Entry 6YA0 (X-ray diffraction, 2.86 A resolution); this record covers chains A and B.

[Chain A (and B)]
Name: Glycoprotein
From: Tomato spotted wilt virus
Notes: chain B of this document is another copy of the same molecule, construct and numbering; everything in this record applies to it too
UniProtKB: A0A3G1GK10 (A0A3G1GK10_TSWV); residues 36-323 here = UniProt positions 36-323
Chain sequence (288 residues; each row starts with the number of its first residue):
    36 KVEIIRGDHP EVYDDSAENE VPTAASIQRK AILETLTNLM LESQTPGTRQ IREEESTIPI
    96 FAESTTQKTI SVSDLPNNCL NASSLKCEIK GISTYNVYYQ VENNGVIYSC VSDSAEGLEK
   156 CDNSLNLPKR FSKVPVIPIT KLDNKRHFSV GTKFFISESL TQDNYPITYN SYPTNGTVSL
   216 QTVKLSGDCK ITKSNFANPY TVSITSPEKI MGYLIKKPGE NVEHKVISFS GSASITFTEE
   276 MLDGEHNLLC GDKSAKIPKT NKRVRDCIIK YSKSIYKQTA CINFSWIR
Not modelled in the structure: 36-106, 297-323 (chain B: 36-107, 297-323)
Disulfide bonds: Cys-114/Cys-145, Cys-122/Cys-156, Cys-224/Cys-285
Glycans and other covalent adducts: N-acetylglucosamine (NAG) linked to Asn-116, Asn-210
What the authors report for this chain:
  - self-association interface (contacts with another copy of this molecule); pairs are residue here / residue on that copy: Ser-214/Ser-214
  - mutagenesis - S214C: increased binding to Glycoprotein (chain A)

[Chain A / chain B interface]
Pairs across the interface (28; chain A residue first):
  Tyr-133(A) / Leu-195(B)  hydrophobic
  Pro-173(A) / Pro-173(B)  hydrophobic
  Pro-173(A) / Thr-175(B)
  Leu-177(A) / Tyr-204(B)  hydrophobic
  Leu-177(A) / Tyr-207(B)
  Leu-177(A) / Thr-209(B)
  Asp-178(A) / Tyr-207(B)
  Lys-180(A) / Thr-209(B)
  Phe-189(A) / Leu-195(B)  hydrophobic
  Phe-190(A) / Thr-175(B)
  Ile-191(A) / Gln-216(B)
  Ser-192(A) / Leu-215(B)
  Ser-192(A) / Gln-216(B)
  Glu-193(A) / Leu-215(B)  hydrogen bond (backbone-backbone)
  Leu-195(A) / Phe-189(B)  hydrophobic
  Leu-195(A) / Val-213(B)  hydrophobic
  Tyr-204(A) / Leu-177(B)  hydrophobic
  Tyr-207(A) / Leu-177(B)
  Tyr-207(A) / Asp-178(B)
  Thr-209(A) / Leu-177(B)
  Val-213(A) / Leu-195(B)
  Ser-214(A) / Ser-214(B)
  Leu-215(A) / Ser-192(B)
  Leu-215(A) / Glu-193(B)  hydrogen bond (backbone-backbone)
  Gln-216(A) / Ile-191(B)
  Gln-216(A) / Ser-192(B)
  Gln-216(A) / Gln-216(B)  hydrogen bond
  Thr-217(A) / Glu-193(B)  hydrogen bond
Other interface residues (no listed pair), chain A (20 interface residues in all): Thr-175
Other interface residues (no listed pair), chain B (22 interface residues in all): Tyr-133, Val-171, Ile-172, Lys-180, Phe-190, Thr-217

[In short]
20 residues of chain A face 22 of chain B across their interface, with 4 hydrogen bonds. Polar pairs include
Gln-216(A)/Gln-216(B), Thr-217(A)/Glu-193(B) and Glu-193(A)/Leu-215(B). Covalently linked N-acetylglucosamine:
at Asn-116(A) and Asn-210(A). From the paper: S214C of chain A increases binding to Glycoprotein (chain A); a
self-association interface involving Ser-214(A).
Both chains are Glycoprotein (Tomato spotted wilt virus). Entry 6YA0 (Crystal structure of TSWV glycoprotein N
ectodomain (Trypsin treated)) was determined by X-ray diffraction (same publication as 6Y9L and 6YA2).
